Entry 8U15 (X-ray diffraction, 2.95 A resolution); this record covers chains A and C of the 3 polymer chains in the assembly.

== Chain A ==
Name: Protein cereblon
From: Homo sapiens
UniProtKB: Q96SW2 (CRBN_HUMAN); numbering as in UniProt (aligned over 70-442)
Sequence (373 residues; row label = number of the first residue in the row):
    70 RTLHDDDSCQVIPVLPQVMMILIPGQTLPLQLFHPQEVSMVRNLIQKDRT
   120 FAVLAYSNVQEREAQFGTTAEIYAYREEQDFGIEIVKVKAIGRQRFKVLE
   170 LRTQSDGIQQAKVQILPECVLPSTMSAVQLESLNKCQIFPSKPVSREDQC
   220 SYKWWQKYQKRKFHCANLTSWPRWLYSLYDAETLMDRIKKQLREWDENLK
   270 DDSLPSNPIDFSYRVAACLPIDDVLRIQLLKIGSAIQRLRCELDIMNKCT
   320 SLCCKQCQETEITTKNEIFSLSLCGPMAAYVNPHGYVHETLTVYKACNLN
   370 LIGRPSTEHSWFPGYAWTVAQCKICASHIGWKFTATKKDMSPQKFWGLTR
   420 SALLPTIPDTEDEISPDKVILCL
Unresolved in the structure: 70-71, 126-130, 213-219, 430-436
Ion coordination: Zn2+: Cys323, Cys326, Cys391, Cys394
Small-molecule neighbours: CC-220 (8W7; (3S)-3-[4-({4-[(morpholin-4-yl)methyl]phenyl}methoxy)-1-oxo-1,3-dihydro-2H-isoindol-2-yl]piperidine-2,6-dione): Val350, Asn351, Pro352, His353, Glu377, His378, Ser379, Trp380, Trp386, Trp400, Phe402
Reported in the primary citation:
  - binding site for CC-220: Trp380
  - conformationally variable residues: Glu377

== Chain C ==
Name: Sal-like protein 4
From: Homo sapiens
UniProtKB: Q9UJQ4 (SALL4_HUMAN); residues 379-432 here = UniProt positions 379-432
Sequence (55 residues; row label = number of the first residue in the row):
   378 SLYKHKCKYCSKVFGTDSSLQIHLRSHTGERPFVCSVCGHRFTTKGNLKV
   428 HFHRH
Unresolved in the structure: 378-379
Differences from the reference sequence: expression tag (378)
Ion coordination: Zn2+ site 1: Cys384, Cys387, His400, His404; Zn2+ site 2: Cys412, Cys415, His428, His432
Small-molecule neighbours: CC-220 (8W7; (3S)-3-[4-({4-[(morpholin-4-yl)methyl]phenyl}methoxy)-1-oxo-1,3-dihydro-2H-isoindol-2-yl]piperidine-2,6-dione): Lys389, His400, Val411, Cys412, Ser413, Val414, Cys415, Gly416
Reported in the primary citation:
  - binding site for CC-220: Lys389
  - mutagenesis - K389A (2.6-fold): increased binding to CC-220
  - mutagenesis - K389A: unchanged binding to CRBN:POM complex

== How chain A and chain C interact ==
Residue-residue contacts - 22 pairs, chain A then chain C:
  Pro104(A) with Tyr380(C)
  Phe150(A) with Phe391(C), hydrophobic; Gly392(C), hydrogen bond (backbone-backbone)
  Asn351(A) with Ser413(C), hydrogen bond (side chain-backbone); Val414(C), hydrogen bond (side chain-backbone)
  His353(A) with Cys387(C), hydrogen bond (side chain-backbone); Ser413(C)
  Tyr355(A) with Ser413(C); Val414(C), hydrophobic; Phe429(C)
  His357(A) with Val414(C), hydrogen bond (side chain-backbone)
  Ile371(A) with His417(C)
  Val388(A) with Cys415(C); Gly416(C)
  Gln390(A) with His417(C), hydrogen bond; His428(C)
  Cys394(A) with Arg431(C), hydrogen bond (backbone-side chain)
  Ala395(A) with Arg431(C)
  Ser396(A) with Arg431(C)
  His397(A) with Cys415(C); His432(C)
  Trp400(A) with Cys415(C), hydrogen bond (side chain-backbone)
Also at the interface, not in a pair above, chain A (18 interface residues in all): His103, Gly151, Ile152, Trp386
Also at the interface, not in a pair above, chain C (15 interface residues in all): Lys389, Val390

== In short ==
Chain A and chain C form an interface of 18 and 15 residues respectively; the contacts include 8 hydrogen
bonds. Polar contacts include Asn351(A)-Ser413(C), Asn351(A)-Val414(C) and His353(A)-Cys387(C). CC-220 is
bound between chain A and chain C. From the paper: a binding site for CC-220 at Trp380(A) and Lys389(C); K389A
of chain C increases binding to CC-220.
Chain A is Protein cereblon and chain C is Sal-like protein 4, both from Homo sapiens; the structure, The
ternary complex structure of DDB1-CRBN-SALL4(ZF1,2)-short bound to CC-220, was determined by X-ray
diffraction, deposited together with 8U16 and 8U17.
